6E8D - chains A and C; structure by X-ray diffraction, 2.34 A resolution.

[Chain A (and C)]
Name: Beta sliding clamp, DNA mismatch repair protein MutL
Source organism: Bacillus subtilis
Notes: chain C of this document is another copy of the same molecule, construct and numbering; everything in this record applies to it too
UniProt: chimeric construct of A0A085C685, A0A164SDM9: residues 33-410 from A0A085C685 (A0A085C685_BACIU) positions 1-378 (UniProt number = residue number - 32); residues 411-506 from A0A164SDM9 positions 479-574 (UniProt number = residue number + 68)
Chain sequence (512 residues; row label = number of the first residue in the row; numbers below 1 keep their minus sign (Met-5 is residue -5)):
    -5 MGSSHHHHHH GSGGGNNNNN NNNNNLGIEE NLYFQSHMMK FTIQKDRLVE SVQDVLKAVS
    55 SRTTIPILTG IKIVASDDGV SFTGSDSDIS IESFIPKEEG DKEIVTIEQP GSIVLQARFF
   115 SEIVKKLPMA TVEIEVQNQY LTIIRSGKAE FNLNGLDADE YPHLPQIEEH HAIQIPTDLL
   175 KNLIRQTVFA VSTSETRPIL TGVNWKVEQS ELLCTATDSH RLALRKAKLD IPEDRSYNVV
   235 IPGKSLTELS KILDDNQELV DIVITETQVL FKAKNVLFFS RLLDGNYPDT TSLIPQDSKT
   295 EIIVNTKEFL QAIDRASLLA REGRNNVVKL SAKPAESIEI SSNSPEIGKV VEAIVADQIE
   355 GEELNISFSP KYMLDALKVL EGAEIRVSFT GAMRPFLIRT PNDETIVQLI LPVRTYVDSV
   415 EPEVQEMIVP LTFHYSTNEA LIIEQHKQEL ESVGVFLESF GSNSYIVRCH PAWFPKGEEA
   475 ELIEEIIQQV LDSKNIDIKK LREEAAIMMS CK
Not modelled in the structure: -5 to 24, 316-319, 412-414, 488-494, 504-506 (chain C: -5 to 26, 318, 482-506)
Differences from the reference sequence: initiating methionine (-5); expression tag (-4 to 32); linker (412-413)

[How chain A and chain C interact]
Pairs across the interface - 46 pairs, chain A then chain C:
  Phe113(A) - Leu312(C)
  Phe113(A) - Ala314(C)
  Phe113(A) - Arg315(C)
  Glu116(A) - Leu312(C)
  Lys120(A) - Asp308(C)  salt bridge
  Lys120(A) - Arg309(C)  hydrogen bond (backbone-side chain)
  Lys120(A) - Leu312(C)
  Pro122(A) - Arg309(C)
  Lys142(A) - Val345(C)
  Lys142(A) - Glu346(C)
  Lys142(A) - Ala347(C)  hydrogen bond (backbone-backbone)
  Lys142(A) - Val349(C)
  Ala143(A) - Arg309(C)
  Ala143(A) - Val345(C)
  Ala143(A) - Glu346(C)
  Glu144(A) - Val344(C)
  Glu144(A) - Val345(C)  hydrogen bond (backbone-backbone)
  Phe145(A) - Arg309(C)
  Phe145(A) - Lys343(C)
  Phe145(A) - Val344(C)  hydrophobic
  Asn146(A) - Ile341(C)
  Asn146(A) - Gly342(C)
  Asn146(A) - Lys343(C)  hydrogen bond (backbone-backbone)
  Leu147(A) - Ile341(C)
  Asn148(A) - Glu340(C)
  Asn148(A) - Ile341(C)
  Arg309(A) - Lys120(C)  hydrogen bond (side chain-backbone)
  Arg309(A) - Pro122(C)
  Arg309(A) - Phe145(C)
  Leu312(A) - Phe113(C)
  Leu312(A) - Glu116(C)
  Leu312(A) - Ile117(C)  hydrophobic
  Glu340(A) - Asn148(C)
  Ile341(A) - Phe113(C)  hydrophobic
  Ile341(A) - Leu147(C)
  Ile341(A) - Asn148(C)
  Gly342(A) - Asn146(C)
  Lys343(A) - Phe145(C)
  Lys343(A) - Asn146(C)  hydrogen bond (backbone-backbone)
  Val344(A) - Glu144(C)
  Val344(A) - Phe145(C)  hydrophobic
  Val345(A) - Ala143(C)
  Val345(A) - Glu144(C)  hydrogen bond (backbone-backbone)
  Glu346(A) - Lys142(C)
  Glu346(A) - Ala143(C)
  Ala347(A) - Lys142(C)  hydrogen bond (backbone-backbone)
Also at the interface, not in a pair above, chain A (23 interface residues in all): Ile117, Val349
Also at the interface, not in a pair above, chain C (28 interface residues in all): Leu121, Leu313

[Overview]
The interface between chain A and chain C involves 23 residues on one side and 28 on the other; the contacts
include 8 hydrogen bonds and 1 salt bridge. Polar pairs include Lys120(A)-Asp308(C), Lys120(A)-Arg309(C) and
Lys142(A)-Ala347(C).
Both chains are Beta sliding clamp, DNA mismatch repair protein MutL (Bacillus subtilis). Entry 6E8D (Crystal
structure of the Bacillus subtilis sliding clamp-MutL complex) was determined by X-ray diffraction together
with 6E8E from the same study.
